Entry 4D9G (X-ray diffraction, 2.45 A resolution); this record covers chains A and B.

Chain A (and B):
Name: Putative diaminopropionate ammonia-lyase
From: Escherichia coli
Notes: EC 4.3.1.15; chain B of this document is another copy of the same molecule, construct and numbering; everything in this record applies to it too
UniProt: P66899 (DPAL_ECOLI); residue numbers follow UniProt; this construct covers 1-398
Chain sequence (398 residues; numbered 1 to 398; the number before each row is that of its first residue):
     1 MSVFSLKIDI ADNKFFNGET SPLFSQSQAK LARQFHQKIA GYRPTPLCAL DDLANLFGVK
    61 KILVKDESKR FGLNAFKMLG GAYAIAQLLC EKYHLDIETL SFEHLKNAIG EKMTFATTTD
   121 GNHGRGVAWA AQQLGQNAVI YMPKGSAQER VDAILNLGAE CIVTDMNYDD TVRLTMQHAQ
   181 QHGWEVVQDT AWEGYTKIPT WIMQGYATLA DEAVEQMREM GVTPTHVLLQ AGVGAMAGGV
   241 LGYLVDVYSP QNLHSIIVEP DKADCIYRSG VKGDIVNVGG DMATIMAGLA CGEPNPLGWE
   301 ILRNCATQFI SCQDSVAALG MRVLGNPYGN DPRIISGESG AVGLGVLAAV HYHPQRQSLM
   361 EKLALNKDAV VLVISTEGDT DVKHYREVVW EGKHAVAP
Disordered / not traced: 1, 277-283, 398 (chain B: 1, 279-283)
Modified residues: Mse1, Mse282 (selenomethionine); Cys48 (s,s-(2-hydroxyethyl)thiocysteine; CME); Lys77 ((2S)-2-amino-6-[[3-hydroxy-2-methyl-5-(phosphonooxymethyl)pyridin-4-yl]methylideneamino]hexanoic acid; LLP); Mse78, Mse113, Mse142, Mse166, Mse176, Mse203, Mse217, Mse220, Mse236, Mse286, Mse321, Mse360 (selenomethionine; parent Met)
Cystine bridges: Cys265-Cys291
UniProt features mapped onto this chain:
  - active site (Proton acceptor): Lys77, Asp120
  - modified residue: Lys77 (N6-(pyridoxal phosphate)lysine)
  - mutagenesis: Lys77 (K77H/R: No longer binds cofactor, loss of enzymatic activity), Asp120 (D120N: No activity on D-DAP, 150-fold reduced catalytic efficiency for L-DAP; alters substrate stereospecificity), Asp189 (D189N: 10000-fold reduced catalytic efficiency for both D- and L-DAP)
What the authors report for this chain:
  - post-translational modification sites: Cys48
  - mutagenesis - K77H, K77R: abolished catalytic activity
  - mutagenesis - D120N, D189N: unchanged binding to PLP
  - mutagenesis - D120N (150-fold), D189N: decreased catalytic activity on l-DAP
  - mutagenesis - D120N: abolished catalytic activity on d-DAP
  - specificity-determining residues: Asp120
  - catalytic residues: Asp120 (proposed by the authors, not directly observed)
  - catalytic residues: Asp189

How chain A and chain B interact:
Contacting residue pairs (47):
  Ser2(A) - Lys383(B)
  Ser2(A) - Glu387(B)  hydrogen bond (backbone-side chain)
  Ser2(A) - Glu391(B)  hydrogen bond (backbone-side chain)
  Phe4(A) - Glu391(B)
  Leu53(A) - Trp390(B)  hydrophobic
  Leu319(A) - Trp390(B)
  Arg322(A) - Val389(B)
  Arg322(A) - Trp390(B)  hydrogen bond (side chain-backbone)
  Arg322(A) - Glu391(B)
  Val323(A) - Trp390(B)
  Gly325(A) - Gly325(B)
  Gly325(A) - Asn326(B)
  Asn326(A) - Gly325(B)  hydrogen bond (side chain-backbone)
  Asn326(A) - Arg333(B)  hydrogen bond
  Asn326(A) - Tyr385(B)  hydrogen bond
  Asn326(A) - Arg386(B)  hydrogen bond (backbone-side chain)
  Asn326(A) - Val389(B)
  Asn326(A) - Trp390(B)  hydrogen bond (backbone-side chain)
  Pro327(A) - Arg333(B)  hydrogen bond (backbone-side chain)
  Pro327(A) - Arg386(B)  hydrogen bond (backbone-side chain)
  Tyr328(A) - Arg386(B)
  Tyr328(A) - Trp390(B)  hydrophobic
  Arg333(A) - Asn326(B)  hydrogen bond
  Arg333(A) - Pro327(B)  hydrogen bond (side chain-backbone)
  Tyr352(A) - Trp390(B)
  Tyr385(A) - Asn326(B)  hydrogen bond
  Arg386(A) - Asn326(B)  hydrogen bond (side chain-backbone)
  Arg386(A) - Pro327(B)  hydrogen bond (side chain-backbone)
  Arg386(A) - Tyr328(B)
  Glu387(A) - Ser2(B)  hydrogen bond (side chain-backbone)
  Val389(A) - Arg322(B)
  Val389(A) - Asn326(B)
  Trp390(A) - Leu53(B)  hydrophobic
  Trp390(A) - Leu319(B)
  Trp390(A) - Arg322(B)  hydrogen bond (backbone-side chain)
  Trp390(A) - Val323(B)
  Trp390(A) - Asn326(B)  hydrogen bond (side chain-backbone)
  Trp390(A) - Tyr328(B)  hydrophobic
  Trp390(A) - Tyr352(B)
  Glu391(A) - Ser2(B)  hydrogen bond (side chain-backbone)
  Glu391(A) - Phe4(B)
  Glu391(A) - Ala395(B)
  Glu391(A) - Val396(B)  hydrogen bond (backbone-backbone)
  Gly392(A) - Ala395(B)
  Ala395(A) - Glu391(B)
  Ala395(A) - Gly392(B)
  Val396(A) - Glu391(B)  hydrogen bond (backbone-backbone)
Interface residues without a listed pair, chain A (25 interface residues in all): Leu56, Gly329, Ile335, Lys383
Interface residues without a listed pair, chain B (26 interface residues in all): Leu56, Gly329, Ile335, Ala397

Overview:
Chain A and chain B form an interface of 25 and 26 residues respectively, with 21 hydrogen bonds. Among the
polar pairs are Ser2(A)-Glu387(B), Ser2(A)-Glu391(B) and Arg322(A)-Trp390(B). The paper reports catalytic
residues Asp120(A) and Asp189(A); K77H and K77R of chain A abolish catalytic activity; 4 substitutions were
tested in all.
Chain A and chain B are both Putative diaminopropionate ammonia-lyase (Escherichia coli); the structure,
Crystal structure of Selenomethionine incorporated holo Diaminopropionate ammonia lyase from Escherichia coli,
was determined by X-ray diffraction (same publication as 4D9I, 4D9K, 4D9M and 4D9N).
